Entry 7XTI (electron microscopy, 3.90 A resolution); this record covers chains B and P of the 33 polymer chains in the assembly.

# Chain B
Molecule: DNA-directed RNA polymerase subunit beta
Organism: Komagataella phaffii
Notes: EC 2.7.7.6
UniProtKB: C4QZQ7 (C4QZQ7_KOMPG); numbering as in UniProt (aligned over 1-1227)
Amino-acid sequence (1227 residues; numbered 1 to 1227; the number before each row is that of its first residue):
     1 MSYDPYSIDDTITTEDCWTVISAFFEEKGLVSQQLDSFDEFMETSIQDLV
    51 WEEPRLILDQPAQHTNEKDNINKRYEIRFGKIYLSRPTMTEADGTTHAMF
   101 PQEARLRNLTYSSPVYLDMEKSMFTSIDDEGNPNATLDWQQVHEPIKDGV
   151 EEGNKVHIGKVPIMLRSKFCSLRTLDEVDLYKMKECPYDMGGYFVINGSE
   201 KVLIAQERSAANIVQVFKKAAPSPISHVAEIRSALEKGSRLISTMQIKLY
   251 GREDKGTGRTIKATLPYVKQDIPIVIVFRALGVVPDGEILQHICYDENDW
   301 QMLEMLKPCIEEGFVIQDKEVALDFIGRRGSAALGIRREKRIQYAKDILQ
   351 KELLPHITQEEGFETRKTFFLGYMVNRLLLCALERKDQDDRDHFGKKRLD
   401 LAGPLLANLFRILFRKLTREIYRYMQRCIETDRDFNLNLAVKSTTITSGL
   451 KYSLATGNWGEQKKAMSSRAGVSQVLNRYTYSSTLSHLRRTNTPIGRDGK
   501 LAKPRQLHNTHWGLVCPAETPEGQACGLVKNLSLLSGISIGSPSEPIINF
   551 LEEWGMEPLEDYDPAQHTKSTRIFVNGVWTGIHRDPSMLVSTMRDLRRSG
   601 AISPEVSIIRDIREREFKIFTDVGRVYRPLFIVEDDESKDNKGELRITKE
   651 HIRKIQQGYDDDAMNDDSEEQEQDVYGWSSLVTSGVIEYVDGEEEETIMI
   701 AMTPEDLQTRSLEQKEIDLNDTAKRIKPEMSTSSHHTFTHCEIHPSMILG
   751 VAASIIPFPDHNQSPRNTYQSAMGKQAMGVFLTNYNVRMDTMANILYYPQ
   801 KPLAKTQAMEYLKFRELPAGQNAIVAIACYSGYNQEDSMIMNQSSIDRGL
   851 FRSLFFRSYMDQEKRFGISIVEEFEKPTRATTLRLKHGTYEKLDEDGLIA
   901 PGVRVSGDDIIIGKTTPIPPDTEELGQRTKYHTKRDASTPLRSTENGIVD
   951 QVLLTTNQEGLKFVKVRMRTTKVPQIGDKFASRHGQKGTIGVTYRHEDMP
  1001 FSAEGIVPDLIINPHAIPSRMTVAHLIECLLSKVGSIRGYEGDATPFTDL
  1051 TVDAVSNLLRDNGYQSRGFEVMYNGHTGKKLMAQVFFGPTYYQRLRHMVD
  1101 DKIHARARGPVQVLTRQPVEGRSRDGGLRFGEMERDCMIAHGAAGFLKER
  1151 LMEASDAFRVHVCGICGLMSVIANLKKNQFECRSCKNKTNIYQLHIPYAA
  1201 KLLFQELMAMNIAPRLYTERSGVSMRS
Not modelled in the structure: 1-8, 65-68, 129-152, 663-674, 710-719, 1223-1227
Metal / ion sites: Zn2+: Cys1163, Cys1166, Cys1182, Cys1185

# Chain P
Molecule: 19-nt RNA strand
Sequence (19 nucleotides; row label = number of the first residue in the row; numbers below 1 keep their minus sign (U-7 is residue -7)):
    -7 UGUAAUCCCCUUGGCGGUU
Metal / ion sites: Mg2+: U10, U11 (shared with 2 residues of chain A)

# Interface between chain B and chain P
Residue-residue contacts (16; chain B residue first):
  Gln474(B) with G6(P), phosphate contact; C7(P), sugar contact
  Gln776(B) with G8(P), hydrogen bond to the phosphate; G9(P), hydrogen bond to the phosphate
  Arg879(B) with A-3(P), salt bridge to the phosphate; U-2(P), salt bridge to the phosphate
  Lys886(B) with C-1(P), base contact; C0(P), base contact
  His887(B) with A-3(P), base contact; C-1(P), hydrogen bond to the base
  Lys979(B) with G9(P), hydrogen bond to the phosphate; U10(P), salt bridge to the phosphate
  Lys987(B) with U10(P), salt bridge to the phosphate
  His1097(B) with G9(P), sugar contact
  Arg1124(B) with C1(P), salt bridge to the phosphate; C2(P), salt bridge to the phosphate
Interface residues without a listed pair, chain B (16 interface residues in all): Ala470, Gly471, Arg490, Arg884, Leu885, Gln1112, Val1119
Interface residues without a listed pair, chain P (14 interface residues in all): A-4, G5, U11

# Overview
16 residues of chain B face 14 of chain P across their interface, with 4 hydrogen bonds and 6 salt bridges.
Polar pairs include His887(B)-C-1(P), Gln776(B)-G8(P) and Gln776(B)-G9(P). U10(P) and U11(P) coordinate Mg2+.
The Zn2+ site is built by Cys1163(B), Cys1166(B), Cys1182(B) and Cys1185(B).
Here chain B is DNA-directed RNA polymerase subunit beta (Komagataella phaffii) and chain P is a 19-nt RNA
strand. Entry 7XTI (RNA polymerase II elongation complex transcribing a nucleosome (EC58hex)) was determined
by electron microscopy (same publication as 7XN7, 7XSE, 7XSX, 7XSZ, 7XT7 and 7XTD).
